5OEV - chains A and C; structure by X-ray diffraction, 2.18 A resolution.

[Chain A (and C)]
Molecule: Glutathione synthetase-like effector 22 (Gpa-GSS22-apo)
Source organism: Globodera pallida
Notes: chain C of this document is another copy of the same molecule, construct and numbering; everything in this record applies to it too
Sequence (510 residues; row label = number of the first residue in the row; numbers below 1 keep their minus sign (Met-22 is residue -22)):
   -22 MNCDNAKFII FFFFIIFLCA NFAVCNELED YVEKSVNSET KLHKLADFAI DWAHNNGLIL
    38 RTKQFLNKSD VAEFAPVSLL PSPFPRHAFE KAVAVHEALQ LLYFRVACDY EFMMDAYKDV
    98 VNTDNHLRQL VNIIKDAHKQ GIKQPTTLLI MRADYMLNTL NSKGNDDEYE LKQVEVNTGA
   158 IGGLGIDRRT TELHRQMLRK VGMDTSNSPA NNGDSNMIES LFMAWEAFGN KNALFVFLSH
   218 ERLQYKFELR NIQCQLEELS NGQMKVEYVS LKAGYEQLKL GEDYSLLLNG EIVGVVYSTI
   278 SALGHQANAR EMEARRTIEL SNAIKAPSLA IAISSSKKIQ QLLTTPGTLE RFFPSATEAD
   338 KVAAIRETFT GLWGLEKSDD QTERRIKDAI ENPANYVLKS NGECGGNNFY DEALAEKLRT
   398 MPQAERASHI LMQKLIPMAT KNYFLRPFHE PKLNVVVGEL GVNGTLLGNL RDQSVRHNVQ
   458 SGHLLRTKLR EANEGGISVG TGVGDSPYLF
Disordered / not traced: -22 to 7, 138-145, 159, 377-384, 400-401, 468-477 (chain C: -22 to 7, 137-145, 348-410, 468-478)

[Interface between chain A and chain C]
Residue-residue contacts (61; chain A residue first):
  Lys21(A) - Glu244(C)  salt bridge
  Asp24(A) - Lys223(C)  salt bridge
  Asp24(A) - Arg227(C)  salt bridge
  Phe25(A) - Arg227(C)
  Phe25(A) - Gln230(C)
  Phe25(A) - Cys231(C)  hydrophobic
  Phe25(A) - Glu234(C)
  Ile27(A) - Ser46(C)
  Asp28(A) - Ser46(C)  hydrogen bond
  Asp28(A) - Lys223(C)  salt bridge
  Asp28(A) - Phe224(C)
  Asp28(A) - Arg227(C)  salt bridge
  His31(A) - His31(C)
  His31(A) - Ile36(C)
  His31(A) - Ser46(C)  hydrogen bond (side chain-backbone)
  His31(A) - Asp47(C)  hydrogen bond (side chain-backbone)
  His31(A) - Ala49(C)
  His31(A) - Phe224(C)
  Asn32(A) - Phe224(C)  hydrogen bond (side chain-backbone)
  Asn32(A) - Arg227(C)
  Asn32(A) - Asn228(C)
  Ile36(A) - His31(C)
  Phe42(A) - Phe425(C)  hydrophobic
  Ser46(A) - Ile27(C)
  Ser46(A) - Asp28(C)  hydrogen bond
  Ser46(A) - His31(C)  hydrogen bond (backbone-side chain)
  Asp47(A) - His31(C)
  Asp47(A) - Glu50(C)
  Asp47(A) - Phe51(C)  hydrogen bond (backbone-backbone)
  Asp47(A) - Pro424(C)
  Asp47(A) - Phe425(C)  hydrogen bond (side chain-backbone)
  Val48(A) - His31(C)
  Val48(A) - Ala49(C)
  Val48(A) - Phe425(C)  hydrophobic
  Ala49(A) - His31(C)
  Ala49(A) - Val48(C)
  Ala49(A) - Ala49(C)  hydrogen bond (backbone-backbone)
  Glu50(A) - Asp47(C)
  Glu50(A) - Val48(C)
  Phe51(A) - Asp47(C)  hydrogen bond (backbone-backbone)
  Lys177(A) - Glu234(C)  salt bridge
  Lys223(A) - Asp24(C)  salt bridge
  Lys223(A) - Asp28(C)  salt bridge
  Phe224(A) - Asp28(C)
  Phe224(A) - His31(C)
  Phe224(A) - Asn32(C)  hydrogen bond (backbone-side chain)
  Arg227(A) - Asp24(C)  salt bridge
  Arg227(A) - Phe25(C)
  Arg227(A) - Asp28(C)  salt bridge
  Arg227(A) - Asn32(C)
  Asn228(A) - Asn32(C)
  Gln230(A) - Phe25(C)
  Cys231(A) - Phe25(C)  hydrophobic
  Glu234(A) - Phe25(C)
  Glu234(A) - Lys177(C)  salt bridge
  Glu244(A) - Lys21(C)  salt bridge
  Pro424(A) - Asp47(C)
  Phe425(A) - Phe42(C)  hydrophobic
  Phe425(A) - Lys45(C)
  Phe425(A) - Asp47(C)  hydrogen bond (backbone-side chain)
  Phe425(A) - Val48(C)  hydrophobic
Also at the interface, not in a pair above, chain A (32 interface residues in all): Trp29, Gly34, Arg38, Thr39, Lys45, Arg423
Also at the interface, not in a pair above, chain C (32 interface residues in all): Trp29, Gly34, Arg38, Thr39, Arg423

[In short]
The chain A/chain C interface involves 32 residues from each chain, with 12 hydrogen bonds and 12 salt
bridges. Among the polar pairs are Lys21(A)-Glu244(C), Asp24(A)-Lys223(C) and Asp24(A)-Arg227(C).
Both chains are Glutathione synthetase-like effector 22 (Gpa-GSS22-apo) (Globodera pallida). Entry 5OEV (The
structure of a glutathione synthetase like-effector (GSS22) from Globodera pallida in apoform) was determined
by X-ray diffraction, deposited together with 5OES, 5OET and 5OEU.
